Entry 6T46 (X-ray diffraction, 2.45 A resolution); this record covers chains A and B of the 4 polymer chains in the assembly.

# Chain A
Name: Response regulator aspartate phosphatase
From: Bacillus subtilis subsp. natto
UniProt: E9RIY6 (E9RIY6_BACNA); residue numbers follow UniProt; this construct covers 1-368
Sequence (376 residues; numbered 1 to 376; the number before each row is that of its first residue):
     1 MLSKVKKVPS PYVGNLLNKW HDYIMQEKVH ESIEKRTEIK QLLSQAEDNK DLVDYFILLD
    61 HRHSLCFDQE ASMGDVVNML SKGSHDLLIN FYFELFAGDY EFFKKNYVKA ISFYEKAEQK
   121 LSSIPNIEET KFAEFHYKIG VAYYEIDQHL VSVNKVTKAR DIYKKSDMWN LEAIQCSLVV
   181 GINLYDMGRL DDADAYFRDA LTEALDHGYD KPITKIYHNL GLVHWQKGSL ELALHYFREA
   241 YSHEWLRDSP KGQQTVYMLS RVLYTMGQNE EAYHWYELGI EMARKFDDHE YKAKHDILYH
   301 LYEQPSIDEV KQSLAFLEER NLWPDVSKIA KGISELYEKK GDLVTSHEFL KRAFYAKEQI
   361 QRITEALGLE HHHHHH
Unresolved in the structure: 1-8, 368-376
Sequence notes: expression tag (369-376)
What the authors report for this chain:
  - self-association interface (contacts with another copy of this molecule); pairs are residue here / residue on that copy: Ile127-Leu80 (hydrophobic contact)

# Chain B
Name: Quorum-sensing secretion protein (processed)
UniProt: E9RIY7 (E9RIY7_BACNA); residues -38 to 5 here correspond to UniProt positions 1-44 (UniProt number = residue number + 39)
Sequence (44 residues; numbered -38 to 5; the number before each row is that of its first residue; numbers below 1 keep their minus sign (Met-38 is residue -38)):
   -38 MKKINGWIVV ALLAVTTVGA AAAIQYTNNA DSPGQFQVAQ KGMY
Unresolved in the structure: -38 to 0

# Chain A / chain B interface
Pairs across the interface (32):
  Val141(A) with Tyr5(B)
  Tyr144(A) with Lys2(B), hydrogen bond (backbone-side chain); Gly3(B); Tyr5(B), hydrophobic
  Glu145(A) with Lys2(B); Tyr5(B), hydrogen bond
  Asp147(A) with Lys2(B), salt bridge
  Gln175(A) with Tyr5(B), hydrogen bond (side chain-backbone)
  Ile182(A) with Met4(B); Tyr5(B), hydrophobic
  Tyr185(A) with Gln1(B), hydrogen bond (side chain-backbone); Gly3(B)
  Asp186(A) with Lys2(B), salt bridge
  Lys215(A) with Met4(B); Tyr5(B), hydrogen bond (side chain-backbone)
  His218(A) with Met4(B)
  Asn219(A) with Gly3(B); Met4(B), hydrogen bond (side chain-backbone)
  Leu222(A) with Gln1(B); Lys2(B); Gly3(B)
  Lys251(A) with Met4(B); Tyr5(B), hydrogen bond (side chain-backbone)
  Gln254(A) with Gln1(B); Lys2(B); Met4(B)
  Tyr257(A) with Gln1(B)
  Tyr291(A) with Gln1(B), hydrogen bond
  Lys294(A) with Gln1(B), hydrogen bond
  Asp325(A) with Gln1(B); Lys2(B), hydrogen bond (side chain-backbone)
  Lys328(A) with Gln1(B)
Other interface residues (no listed pair), chain A (28 interface residues in all): Phe102, Tyr137, Leu178, Val179, Trp225, Leu246, Thr255, Met258, Pro324
The authors on this interface:
  - interface residues, chain B: Gln1(B), Lys2(B), Met4(B), Tyr5(B)

# Overview
28 residues of chain A and 5 residues of chain B are in contact, with 10 hydrogen bonds and 2 salt bridges.
Among the polar pairs are Asp147(A)-Lys2(B), Asp186(A)-Lys2(B) and Tyr144(A)-Lys2(B). From the paper:
interface residues Gln1(B), Lys2(B) and Met4(B) among others; a self-association interface involving
Ile127(A).
Here chain A is Response regulator aspartate phosphatase (Bacillus subtilis subsp. natto) and chain B is
Quorum-sensing secretion protein (processed). Entry 6T46 (Structure of the Rap conjugation gene regulator of
the plasmid pLS20 in complex with the Phr* ...) was determined by X-ray diffraction (same publication as
6T3H).
